PDB entry 7SVW | electron microscopy, 3.69 A resolution | chains 5 and D of the 10 polymer chains in the assembly

[Chain 5]
Molecule: STC_LE_Rev1
Sequence (45 nucleotides; each row starts with the number of its first residue):
     1 TGTACAGTGA CAAATTATCT GTCGTCGGTG ACAGATTAAT GTCAT
Unresolved in the structure: 31-45

[Chain D]
Name: TnsB
Organism: [Scytonema hofmanni] UTEX 2349
Chain sequence (584 residues; each row starts with the number of its first residue):
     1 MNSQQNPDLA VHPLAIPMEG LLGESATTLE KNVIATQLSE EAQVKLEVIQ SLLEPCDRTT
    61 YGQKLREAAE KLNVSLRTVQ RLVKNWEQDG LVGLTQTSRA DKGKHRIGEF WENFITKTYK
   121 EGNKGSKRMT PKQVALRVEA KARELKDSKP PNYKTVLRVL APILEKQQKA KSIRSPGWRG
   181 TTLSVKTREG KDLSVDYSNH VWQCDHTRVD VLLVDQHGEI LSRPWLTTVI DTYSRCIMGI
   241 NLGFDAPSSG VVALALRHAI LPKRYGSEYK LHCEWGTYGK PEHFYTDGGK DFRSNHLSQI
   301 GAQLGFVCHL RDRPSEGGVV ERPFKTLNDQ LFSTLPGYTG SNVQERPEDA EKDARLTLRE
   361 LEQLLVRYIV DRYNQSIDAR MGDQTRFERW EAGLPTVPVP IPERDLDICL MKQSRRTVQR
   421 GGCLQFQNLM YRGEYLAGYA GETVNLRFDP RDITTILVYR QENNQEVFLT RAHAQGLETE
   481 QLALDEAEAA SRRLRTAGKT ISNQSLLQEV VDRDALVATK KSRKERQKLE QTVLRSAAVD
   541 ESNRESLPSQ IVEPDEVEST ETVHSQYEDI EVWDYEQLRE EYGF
Unresolved in the structure: 1-28, 475-584
Bound ions: Mg2+: Asp205, Asp287 (shared with 1 residue of chain 3)
From the paper describing this entry:
  - catalytic residues: Asp205, Asp287, Glu321
  - mutagenesis - D205A, D287A, E321A: decreased catalytic activity
  - binding site for STC_LE_For: Arg58, Arg77, Arg106, Arg158
  - binding site for STC_LE_Rev1 (chain 5): Arg99, Lys154
  - binding site for STC_LE_Rev1: Ser175, Trp178, Arg380

[How chain 5 and chain D interact]
Residue-residue contacts - 27 pairs, chain 5 then chain D:
  DT1(5) - Pro176(D)  sugar contact
  DT1(5) - Gly177(D)  sugar contact
  DT1(5) - Trp178(D)  base contact
  DT1(5) - Arg179(D)  hydrogen bond to the base
  DG2(5) - Ser175(D)  hydrogen bond to the phosphate
  DG2(5) - Pro176(D)  phosphate contact
  DG2(5) - Gly177(D)  hydrogen bond to the phosphate
  DG2(5) - Trp178(D)  phosphate contact
  DG2(5) - Ser315(D)  sugar contact
  DG2(5) - Gly318(D)  base contact
  DT3(5) - Ser175(D)  base contact
  DT3(5) - Gly177(D)  base contact
  DT3(5) - Trp178(D)  phosphate contact
  DT3(5) - Gly318(D)  sugar contact
  DT3(5) - Val319(D)  sugar contact
  DT3(5) - Arg322(D)  hydrogen bond to the base
  DT3(5) - Arg380(D)  salt bridge to the phosphate
  DA4(5) - Arg174(D)  base contact
  DA4(5) - Arg235(D)  phosphate contact
  DA4(5) - Arg322(D)  hydrogen bond to the base
  DA4(5) - Ala379(D)  sugar contact
  DA4(5) - Arg380(D)  salt bridge to the phosphate
  DC5(5) - Arg322(D)  sugar contact
  DC5(5) - Thr326(D)  sugar contact
  DC5(5) - Ala379(D)  phosphate contact
  DC5(5) - Arg386(D)  salt bridge to the phosphate
  DA6(5) - Gln330(D)  phosphate contact

[Summary]
6 residues of chain 5 and 16 residues of chain D are in contact, with 5 hydrogen bonds and 3 salt bridges.
Among the polar pairs are DT1(5)-Arg179(D), DT3(5)-Arg322(D) and DA4(5)-Arg322(D). Asp205(D) and Asp287(D)
form the Mg2+ site. The paper reports catalytic residues Asp205(D), Asp287(D) and Glu321(D); D205A, D287A and
E321A of chain D reduce catalytic activity.
Here chain 5 is STC_LE_Rev1 and chain D is TnsB ([Scytonema hofmanni] UTEX 2349). Entry 7SVW (Strand-transfer
complex of TnsB from ShCAST) was determined by electron microscopy, deposited together with 7SVV.
